PDB entry 1FO0 | X-ray diffraction, 2.50 A resolution | chains H and L of the 5 polymer chains in the assembly

== Chain H ==
Molecule: Protein (allogeneic H-2KB MHC class I molecule)
Organism: Mus musculus
Notes: fragment: extracellular domains (alpha1, alpha2, alpha3)
UniProtKB: P01901 (HA1B_MOUSE); residues 1-275 here correspond to UniProt positions 22-296 (UniProt number = residue number + 21)
Chain sequence (276 residues; numbered 0 to 275; the number before each row is that of its first residue; numbering starts at 0):
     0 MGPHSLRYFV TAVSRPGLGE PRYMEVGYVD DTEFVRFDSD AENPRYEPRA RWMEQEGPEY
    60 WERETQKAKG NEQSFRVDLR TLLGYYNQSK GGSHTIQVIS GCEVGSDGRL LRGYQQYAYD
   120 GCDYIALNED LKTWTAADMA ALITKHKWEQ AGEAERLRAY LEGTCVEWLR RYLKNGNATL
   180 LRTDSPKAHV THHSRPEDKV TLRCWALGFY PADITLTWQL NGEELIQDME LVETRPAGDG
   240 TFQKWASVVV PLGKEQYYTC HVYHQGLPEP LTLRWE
Disulfide bonds: Cys-203/Cys-259
UniProt features mapped onto this chain:
  - region: Glu-275 (Connecting peptide)
  - glycosylation (N-linked (GlcNAc...) asparagine): Asn-86, Asn-176

== Chain L ==
Molecule: Protein (beta-2 microglobulin)
Organism: Mus musculus
UniProtKB: P01887 (B2MG_MOUSE); residues 1-99 here correspond to UniProt positions 21-119 (UniProt number = residue number + 20)
Chain sequence (99 residues; each row starts with the number of its first residue):
     1 IQKTPQIQVY SRHPPENGKP NILNCYVTQF HPPHIEIQML KNGKKIPKVE MSDMSFSKDW
    61 SFYILAHTEF TPTETDTYAC RVKHDSMAEP KTVYWDRDM
Disulfide bonds: Cys-25/Cys-80

== Chain H / chain L interface ==
Pairs across the interface (47):
  Phe-8(H) / Phe-56(L)  hydrophobic
  Val-9(H) / Phe-56(L)
  Thr-10(H) / Phe-56(L)
  Tyr-27(H) / Ser-55(L)
  Tyr-27(H) / Tyr-63(L)
  Arg-35(H) / Asp-53(L)
  Arg-35(H) / Met-54(L)  hydrogen bond (side chain-backbone)
  Arg-35(H) / Ser-55(L)  hydrogen bond
  Arg-48(H) / Asp-53(L)  salt bridge
  Thr-94(H) / His-31(L)
  Thr-94(H) / Pro-33(L)
  Gln-96(H) / His-31(L)  hydrogen bond
  Gln-96(H) / Phe-56(L)
  Gln-96(H) / Trp-60(L)  hydrogen bond (side chain-backbone)
  Gln-96(H) / Phe-62(L)
  Val-97(H) / Phe-56(L)
  Ile-98(H) / Phe-56(L)  hydrophobic
  Ile-98(H) / Lys-58(L)
  Gln-115(H) / Trp-60(L)
  Ala-117(H) / Trp-60(L)
  Asp-119(H) / Ile-1(L)  hydrogen bond (backbone-backbone)
  Asp-119(H) / His-31(L)
  Gly-120(H) / Ile-1(L)
  Gly-120(H) / His-31(L)  hydrogen bond (backbone-side chain)
  Cys-121(H) / Ile-1(L)
  Asp-122(H) / Trp-60(L)  hydrogen bond
  His-192(H) / Asp-98(L)  salt bridge
  Arg-202(H) / Asp-98(L)  hydrogen bond (side chain-backbone)
  Arg-202(H) / Met-99(L)
  Trp-204(H) / Asp-98(L)
  Trp-204(H) / Met-99(L)
  Val-231(H) / Gln-8(L)
  Glu-232(H) / Gln-8(L)
  Arg-234(H) / Gln-8(L)
  Arg-234(H) / Tyr-10(L)
  Arg-234(H) / Met-99(L)  hydrogen bond (side chain-backbone)
  Pro-235(H) / Tyr-10(L)  hydrogen bond (backbone-side chain)
  Pro-235(H) / Tyr-26(L)
  Ala-236(H) / Arg-12(L)  hydrogen bond (backbone-side chain)
  Ala-236(H) / Asn-24(L)  hydrogen bond (backbone-side chain)
  Gly-237(H) / Arg-12(L)
  Gly-237(H) / Leu-65(L)
  Asp-238(H) / Arg-12(L)
  Gln-242(H) / Tyr-10(L)
  Gln-242(H) / Ser-11(L)  hydrogen bond (side chain-backbone)
  Gln-242(H) / Arg-12(L)  hydrogen bond (side chain-backbone)
  Trp-244(H) / Met-99(L)  hydrogen bond (side chain-backbone)
Interface residues without a listed pair, chain H (35 interface residues in all): Arg-6, Val-12, Met-23, Glu-32, Tyr-116, Leu-206, Thr-233
Interface residues without a listed pair, chain L (22 interface residues in all): Pro-14, Ser-57

== Overview ==
The interface between chain H and chain L involves 35 residues on one side and 22 on the other, with 15
hydrogen bonds and 2 salt bridges. Among the polar pairs are Arg-48(H)/Asp-53(L), His-192(H)/Asp-98(L) and
Arg-35(H)/Met-54(L).
Chain H is Protein (allogeneic H-2KB MHC class I molecule) and chain L is Protein (beta-2 microglobulin), both
from Mus musculus; the structure, Murine alloreactive scfv TCR-peptide-MHC class I molecule complex, was
determined by X-ray diffraction.
